9AXI - chains M and A of the 10 polymer chains in the assembly; structure by electron microscopy, 3.30 A resolution.

== Chain M ==
Name: Transmembrane protein gp41
Source organism: Human immunodeficiency virus 1
UniProtKB: A0A0B5KUY7 (A0A0B5KUY7_9HIV1); residues 512-666 here correspond to UniProt positions 505-659 (UniProt number = residue number - 7)
Sequence (155 residues; row label = number of the first residue in the row):
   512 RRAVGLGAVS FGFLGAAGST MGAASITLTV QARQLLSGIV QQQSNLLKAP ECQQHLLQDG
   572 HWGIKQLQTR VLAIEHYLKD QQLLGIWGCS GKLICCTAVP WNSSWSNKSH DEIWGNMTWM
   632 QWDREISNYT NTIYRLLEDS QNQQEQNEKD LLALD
Not modelled in the structure: 512-515, 550-561, 664-666
Construct notes: conflict Arg-512 (Lys505 in A0A0B5KUY7), Ser-521 (Ile514 in A0A0B5KUY7), Pro-561 (Ile554 in A0A0B5KUY7), Cys-563 (Ala556 in A0A0B5KUY7), Asp-570 (Leu563 in A0A0B5KUY7), Gly-571 (Thr564 in A0A0B5KUY7), His-572 (Val565 in A0A0B5KUY7), His-587 (Arg580 in A0A0B5KUY7), Cys-607 (Thr600 in A0A0B5KUY7)
Covalently attached groups: N-acetylglucosamine (NAG) linked to Asn-613, Asn-618, Asn-627, Asn-639

== Chain A ==
Name: Rabbit Polyclonal Antibody Base Epitope - Predicted Heavy Chain
Source organism: Oryctolagus cuniculus
Notes: antibody fragment or engineered binder
Sequence (122 residues; row label = number of the first residue in the row; X marks 122 residues of unknown identity (built as UNK)):
     2 XXXXXXXXXX XXXXXXXXXX XXXXXXXXXX XXXXXXXXXX XXXXXXXXXX XXXXXXXXXX
    62 XXXXXXXXXX XXXXXXXXXX XXXXXXXXXX XXXXXXXXXX XXXXXXXXXX XXXXXXXXXX
   122 XX

== Chain M / chain A interface ==
Interface residues of chain M (facing chain A), 7 residues: Gly-533, Ser-536, Ile-537, Thr-540, Ile-605, His-621, Trp-625

== Summary ==
Chain M and chain A make no direct contact in this assembly. Covalently linked N-acetylglucosamine: at
Asn-613(M), Asn-618(M), Asn-627(M) and Asn-639(M).
Chain M is Transmembrane protein gp41 (Human immunodeficiency virus 1) and chain A is Rabbit Polyclonal
Antibody Base Epitope - Predicted Heavy Chain (Oryctolagus cuniculus); the structure, HIV 16055.v8.3 SOSIP Env
in Complex with Base and N625 Epitope pAbs from Rabbit 2463, was determined by electron microscopy together
with 9ATZ, 9AXD, 9AXK, 9AY6, 9AYS and 9AYV from the same study.
